7M8B - chains A and P of the 3 polymer chains in the assembly; structure by X-ray diffraction, 1.85 A resolution.

# Chain A
Protein: DNA polymerase eta
Organism: Homo sapiens
Notes: EC 2.7.7.7
UniProt: Q9Y253 (POLH_HUMAN); numbering as in UniProt (aligned over 1-432)
Sequence (435 residues; row label = number of the first residue in the row; numbers below 1 keep their minus sign (Gly-2 is residue -2)):
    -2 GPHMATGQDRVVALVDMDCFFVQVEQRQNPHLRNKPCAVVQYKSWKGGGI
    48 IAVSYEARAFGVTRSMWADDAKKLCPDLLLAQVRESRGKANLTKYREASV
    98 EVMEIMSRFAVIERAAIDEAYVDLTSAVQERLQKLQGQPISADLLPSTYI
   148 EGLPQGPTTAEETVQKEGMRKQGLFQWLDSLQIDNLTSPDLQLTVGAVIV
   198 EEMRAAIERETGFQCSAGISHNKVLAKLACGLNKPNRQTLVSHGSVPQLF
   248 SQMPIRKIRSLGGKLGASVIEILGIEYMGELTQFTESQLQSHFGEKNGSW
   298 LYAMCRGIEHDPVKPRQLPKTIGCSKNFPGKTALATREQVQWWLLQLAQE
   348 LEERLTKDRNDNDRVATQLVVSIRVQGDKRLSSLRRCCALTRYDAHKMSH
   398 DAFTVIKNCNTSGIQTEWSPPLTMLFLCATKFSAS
Unresolved in the structure: 155-159
Construct notes: expression tag (-2 to 0); engineered mutation Ala113 (Ser in Q9Y253)
Bound ions: Mg2+ site 1: Asp13, Asp115, Glu116 (together with 2'-deoxyadenosine 5'-triphosphate) (shared with A8(P), DA9(P) of chain P); Ca2+: Asp13, Met14, Asp115 (together with 2'-deoxyadenosine 5'-triphosphate); Mg2+ site 2: Asp13, Met14, Asp115 (together with diphosphate) (shared with DA9(P) of chain P)
Residues lining bound ligands:
  - : Asp13, Met14, Asp15, Cys16, Asp115
  - diphosphate / 2'-deoxyadenosine 5'-triphosphate: Asp13, Met14, Asp15, Cys16, Phe17, Phe18, Ile48, Ala49, Tyr52, Arg55, Arg61, Ile114, Asp115, Lys231
UniProt features mapped onto this chain:
  - binding site (Mg(2+)): Asp13, Met14, Asp115, Glu116
  - binding site (Mn(2+)): Asp13, Met14, Asp115, Glu116
  - binding site (a 2'-deoxyribonucleoside 5'-triphosphate): Arg61
  - natural variant: Val37 (deletion: In XPV), Leu75 (deletion: In XPV), Arg93 (R93P: In XPV), Arg111 (R111H: In XPV), Thr122 (T122P: In XPV), Gly153 (G153D: In a breast cancer sample), Thr191 (T191P: In XPV), Gly263 (G263V: In XPV), Val266 (V266D: In XPV), Gly295 (G295R: In XPV), Arg361 (R361S: In XPV)
  - mutagenesis: Tyr52 (Y52A/F: Reduces DNA polymerase activity; Y52E: Reduces DNA polymerase activity. Increases fidelity of replication and reduces translesion bypass), Arg61 (R61A: Reduces enzymatic activity by two-thirds), Ser62 (S62G: Increased DNA polymerase activity and translesion bypass compared to wild-type), Ala68 (A68S/V: Severe reduction in thymine dimer translesion bypass), Asn324 to Pro326 (Reduces binding to chromatin and to monoubiquitinated PCNA. Abolishes binding to monoubiquitinated PCNA; when associated with 705-E--H-713 Del)
What the authors report for this chain:
  - mutagenesis - S113A: unchanged catalytic activity on RNA-terminated primers
  - mutagenesis - S113A: unchanged catalytic activity on 2'F-dA
  - mutagenesis - S113A: decreased binding to Mg2+ (from molecular simulation)
  - mutagenesis - S113A: decreased binding to incoming nucleotide

# Chain P
Molecule: 9-nt DNA/RNA hybrid strand
Sequence (9 nucleotides; numbered 1 to 9; the number before each row is that of its first residue):
     1 AGCGTCAAA
Bound ions: Mg2+ site 1: A8, DA9 (together with 2'-deoxyadenosine 5'-triphosphate) (shared with Asp13(A), Asp115(A), Glu116(A) of chain A); Mg2+ site 2: DA9 (together with diphosphate) (shared with Asp13(A), Met14(A), Asp115(A) of chain A)

# Chain A / chain P interface
Contacting residue pairs - 31 pairs, chain A then chain P:
  Asp13(A) - DA9(P)  phosphate contact
  Phe17(A) - DA9(P)  hydrogen bond to the phosphate
  Phe18(A) - DA9(P)  hydrogen bond to the phosphate
  Ile48(A) - DA9(P)  sugar contact
  Ala49(A) - DA9(P)  phosphate contact
  Arg61(A) - DA9(P)  base contact
  Ala113(A) - A8(P)  sugar contact
  Ile114(A) - A8(P)  sugar contact
  Ile114(A) - DA9(P)  sugar contact
  Asp115(A) - A8(P)  hydrogen bond to the sugar
  Asp115(A) - DA9(P)  phosphate contact
  Glu116(A) - A8(P)  sugar contact
  Lys224(A) - DA7(P)  phosphate contact
  Lys224(A) - A8(P)  salt bridge to the phosphate
  Ile255(A) - DA7(P)  phosphate contact
  Arg256(A) - DA7(P)  phosphate contact
  Ser257(A) - DC6(P)  phosphate contact
  Ser257(A) - DA7(P)  hydrogen bond to the phosphate
  Leu258(A) - DA7(P)  hydrogen bond to the phosphate
  Gly259(A) - DA7(P)  hydrogen bond to the phosphate
  Gly260(A) - DC6(P)  phosphate contact
  Gly260(A) - DA7(P)  phosphate contact
  Lys261(A) - DT5(P)  salt bridge to the phosphate
  Lys261(A) - DC6(P)  hydrogen bond to the phosphate
  Leu262(A) - DC6(P)  hydrogen bond to the phosphate
  Arg377(A) - DG4(P)  salt bridge to the phosphate
  Leu381(A) - DC3(P)  phosphate contact
  Arg382(A) - DG2(P)  salt bridge to the phosphate
  Arg382(A) - DC3(P)  hydrogen bond to the phosphate
  Arg383(A) - DG2(P)  phosphate contact
  Cys384(A) - DG2(P)  hydrogen bond to the phosphate
Interface residues without a listed pair, chain A (27 interface residues in all): Cys16, Ser379, Ser380
Interface residues without a listed pair, chain P (9 interface residues in all): DA1

# In short
27 residues of chain A and 9 residues of chain P are in contact, with 10 hydrogen bonds and 4 salt bridges.
Among the polar pairs are Asp115(A)-A8(P), Phe17(A)-DA9(P) and Phe18(A)-DA9(P). From the paper: S113A of chain
A reduces binding to Mg2+; S113A of chain A reduces binding to incoming nucleotide.
Here chain A is DNA polymerase eta (Homo sapiens) and chain P is a 9-nt DNA/RNA hybrid strand. Entry 7M8B
(Human DNA Pol eta S113A with rA-ended primer and dATP: in crystallo reaction for 140 s) was determined by
X-ray diffraction together with 7M7L, 7M7M, 7M7N, 7M7O, 7M7P, 7M7Q and 19 further entries from the same study.
